Entry 5A2N (X-ray diffraction, 3.70 A resolution); this record covers chains A and B.

Chain A (and B):
Protein: Protein NRT1/ ptr family 6.3
Source organism: Arabidopsis thaliana
Notes: chain B of this document is another copy of the same molecule, construct and numbering; everything in this record applies to it too
UniProtKB: Q05085 (PTR7_ARATH); numbering as in UniProt (aligned over 1-590)
Chain sequence (590 residues; row label = number of the first residue in the row):
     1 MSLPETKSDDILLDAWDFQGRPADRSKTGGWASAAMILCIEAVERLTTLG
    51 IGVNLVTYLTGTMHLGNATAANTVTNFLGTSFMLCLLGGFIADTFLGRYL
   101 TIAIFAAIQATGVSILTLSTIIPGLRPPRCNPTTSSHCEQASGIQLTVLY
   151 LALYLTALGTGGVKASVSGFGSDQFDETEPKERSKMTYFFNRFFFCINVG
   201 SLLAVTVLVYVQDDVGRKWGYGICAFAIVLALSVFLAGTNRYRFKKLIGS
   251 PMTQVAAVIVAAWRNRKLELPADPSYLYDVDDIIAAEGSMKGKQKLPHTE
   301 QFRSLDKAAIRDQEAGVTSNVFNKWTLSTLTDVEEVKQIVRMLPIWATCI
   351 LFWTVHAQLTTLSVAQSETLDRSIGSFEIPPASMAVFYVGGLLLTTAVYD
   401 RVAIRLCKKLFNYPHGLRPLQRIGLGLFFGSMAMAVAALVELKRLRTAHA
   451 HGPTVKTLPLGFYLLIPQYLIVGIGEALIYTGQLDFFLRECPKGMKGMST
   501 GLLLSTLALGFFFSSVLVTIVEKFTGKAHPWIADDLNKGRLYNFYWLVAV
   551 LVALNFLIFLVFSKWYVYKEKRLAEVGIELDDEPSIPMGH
Not modelled in the structure: 1-20, 124-141, 270-325, 452-460, 574-590
UniProt features mapped onto this chain:
  - binding site (substrate): His356, Thr360
  - modified residue: Thr101 (Phosphothreonine)
  - mutagenesis: Thr28 (T28A: No effect on phosphorylation and on nitrate transport), Glu41 (E41A: Loss of the transporter activity), Glu44 (E44A: Loss of the transporter activity), Arg45 (R45A: Loss of the transporter activity), Thr101 (T101A: Loss of phosphorylation and 91% reduction of high-affinity nitrate transport, but no effect on the nitrate binding; T101D: Loss of low-affinity nitrate transport), Cys130 (C130A: 90% reduction of the transporter activity), Lys164 (K164A: 90% reduction of the transporter activity), His356 (H356A: Loss of the transporter activity), Glu476 (E476A: 80% reduction of the transporter activity), Pro492 (P492L: In chl1-9; loss of high- and low-affinity nitrate transport, but no effect on nitrate sensing)
Reported in the primary citation:
  - mutagenesis - H356A: abolished binding to nitrate
  - mutagenesis - T101D (KD 1 +/- 0.12 mM): unchanged binding to nitrate
  - mutagenesis - T101D (Tm change 9 degC): decreased stability
  - post-translational modification sites: Thr101 (citing earlier work)
  - contacts within the chain: Tyr388-Glu476 (hydrogen bond)
  - conformationally variable residues (order/disorder transition): Leu270 to Trp325

How chain A and chain B interact:
Contacting residue pairs (34):
  Arg21(A) - Leu96(B)  hydrogen bond (side chain-backbone)
  Arg21(A) - Gly97(B)
  Phe95(A) - Asn240(B)
  Leu96(A) - Arg21(B)
  Gly97(A) - Arg21(B)
  Tyr99(A) - Leu100(B)
  Leu100(A) - Tyr99(B)
  Leu100(A) - Thr239(B)
  Ala103(A) - Leu236(B)
  Ile104(A) - Leu236(B)
  Thr111(A) - Val229(B)  hydrogen bond (side chain-backbone)
  Thr111(A) - Leu230(B)
  Thr111(A) - Ser233(B)  hydrogen bond
  Ser114(A) - Phe226(B)
  Ser114(A) - Val229(B)
  Ile115(A) - Phe226(B)  hydrophobic
  Ile121(A) - Trp219(B)
  Trp219(A) - Ile121(B)  hydrophobic
  Phe226(A) - Ser114(B)
  Phe226(A) - Ile115(B)  hydrophobic
  Phe226(A) - Leu118(B)  hydrophobic
  Val229(A) - Thr111(B)  hydrogen bond (backbone-side chain)
  Val229(A) - Val229(B)  hydrophobic
  Leu230(A) - Thr111(B)
  Leu232(A) - Leu232(B)  hydrophobic
  Ser233(A) - Ala107(B)
  Ser233(A) - Thr111(B)
  Leu236(A) - Ala103(B)
  Leu236(A) - Ile104(B)
  Leu236(A) - Ala107(B)  hydrophobic
  Thr239(A) - Leu96(B)
  Thr239(A) - Leu100(B)
  Asn240(A) - Phe95(B)
  Asn240(A) - Leu96(B)
Other interface residues (no listed pair), chain A (27 interface residues in all): Ala107, Ile108, Ala110, Leu118, Ile122, Ala237
Other interface residues (no listed pair), chain B (25 interface residues in all): Ile122, Ala237

Overview:
Chain A and chain B form an interface of 27 and 25 residues respectively; the contacts include 4 hydrogen
bonds. Among the polar pairs are Arg21(A)-Leu96(B), Thr111(A)-Val229(B) and Thr111(A)-Ser233(B). The paper
reports that H356A of chain A abolishes binding to nitrate; a modification site at Thr101(A).
Chain A and chain B are both Protein NRT1/ ptr family 6.3 (Arabidopsis thaliana); the structure, Crystal
structure of the nitrate transporter NRT1.1 from Arabidopsis thaliana, was determined by X-ray diffraction
(same publication as 5A2O).
